6AEJ - chain A; structure by X-ray diffraction, 2.80 A resolution.

[Chain A]
Protein: Alpha-ketoglutarate-dependent dioxygenase FTO
Organism: Homo sapiens
Notes: EC 1.14.11.-
UniProt: Q9C0B1 (FTO_HUMAN); residue numbers follow UniProt; this construct covers 32-159, 186-505
Amino-acid sequence (470 residues; numbered 11 to 505; 25 numbers in that range are skipped by the numbering (no residue carries them; nothing is unmodelled there); the number before each row is that of its first residue):
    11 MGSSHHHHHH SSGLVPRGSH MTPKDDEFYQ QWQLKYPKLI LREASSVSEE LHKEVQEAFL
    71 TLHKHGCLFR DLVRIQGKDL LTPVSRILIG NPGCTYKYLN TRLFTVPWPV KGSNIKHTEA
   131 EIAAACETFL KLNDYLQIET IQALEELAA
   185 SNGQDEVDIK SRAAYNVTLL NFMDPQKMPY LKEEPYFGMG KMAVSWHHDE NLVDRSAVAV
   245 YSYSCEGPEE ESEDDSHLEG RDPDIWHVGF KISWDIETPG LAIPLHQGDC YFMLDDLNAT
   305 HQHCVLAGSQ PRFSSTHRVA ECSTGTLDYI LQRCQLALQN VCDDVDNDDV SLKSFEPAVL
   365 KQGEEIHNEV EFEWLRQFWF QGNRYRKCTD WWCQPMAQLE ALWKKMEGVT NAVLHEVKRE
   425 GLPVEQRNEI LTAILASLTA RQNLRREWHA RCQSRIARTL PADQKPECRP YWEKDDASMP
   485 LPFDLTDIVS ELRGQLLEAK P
Not modelled in the structure: 11-26, 122-128, 185-191, 251-263, 500-505
Construct notes: expression tag (11-31); linker (185)
Metal / ion sites: Zn2+: His-231, Asp-233, His-307 (together with 7YC)
Ligand contacts: 7YC: Arg-96, Tyr-106, Tyr-108, Leu-109, Leu-203, Asn-205, Val-228, His-231, His-232, Asp-233, Glu-234, Val-244, Tyr-295, His-307, Val-309, Arg-316, Ser-318, Thr-320, Arg-322

[In short]
Chain A binds 7YC. The Zn2+ site is built by His-231, Asp-233 and His-307.
Chain A is Alpha-ketoglutarate-dependent dioxygenase FTO (Homo sapiens); the structure, Crystal structure of
human FTO in complex with small-molecule inhibitors, was determined by X-ray diffraction (same publication as
6AK4).
